6FCZ - chains A and C of the 5 polymer chains in the assembly; structure by electron microscopy, 10.00 A resolution (very low resolution: no residue pairs are listed; an interface is given only as per-side residue counts).

== Chain A ==
Name: Complement C1q subcomponent subunit A
Source organism: Homo sapiens
UniProt: P02745 (C1QA_HUMAN); residues 90-222 here correspond to UniProt positions 112-244 (UniProt number = residue number + 22)
Amino-acid sequence (133 residues; row label = number of the first residue in the row):
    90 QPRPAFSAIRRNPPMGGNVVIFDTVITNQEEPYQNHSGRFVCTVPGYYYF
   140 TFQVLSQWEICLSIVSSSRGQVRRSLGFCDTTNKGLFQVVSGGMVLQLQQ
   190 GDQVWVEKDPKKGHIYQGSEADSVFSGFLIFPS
Disulfides: Cys150-Cys168
Curated features (UniProtKB/Swiss-Prot):
  - binding site (Ca(2+)): Gln177
  - glycosylation: Asn124 (N-linked (GlcNAc...) asparagine)

== Chain C ==
Name: Complement C1q subcomponent subunit C
Source organism: Homo sapiens
UniProt: P02747 (C1QC_HUMAN); residues 89-217 here correspond to UniProt positions 117-245 (UniProt number = residue number + 28)
Amino-acid sequence (129 residues; row label = number of the first residue in the row):
    89 KFQSVFTVTRQTHQPPAPNSLIRFNAVLTNPQGDYDTSTGKFTCKVPGLY
   139 YFVYHASHTANLCVLLYRSGVKVVTFCGHTSKTNQVNSGGVLLRLQVGEE
   189 VWLAVNDYYDMVGIQGSDSVFSGFLLFPD
Disulfides: Cys151-Cys165

== Chain A / chain C interface ==
At this resolution (10 A) residue pairs are not listed: 21 residues of chain A and 25 of chain C lie at the interface.

== Overview ==
Chain A and chain C form an interface of 21 and 25 residues respectively. Curated annotation (UniProt) lists
Ca2+-binding residue Gln177(A) on chain A.
Here chain A is Complement C1q subcomponent subunit A and chain C is Complement C1q subcomponent subunit C,
both from Homo sapiens. Entry 6FCZ (Model of gC1q-Fc complex based on 7A EM map) was determined by electron
microscopy.
